PDB entry 1UM9 | X-ray diffraction, 2.20 A resolution | chains B and C of the 4 polymer chains in the assembly

== Chain B ==
Protein: 2-oxo acid dehydrogenase beta subunit
From: Thermus thermophilus
Notes: EC 1.2.4.4
UniProtKB: P84130 (P84130_THETH); residues 1-324 here = UniProt positions 1-324
Amino-acid sequence (324 residues; numbered 1 to 324; the number before each row is that of its first residue):
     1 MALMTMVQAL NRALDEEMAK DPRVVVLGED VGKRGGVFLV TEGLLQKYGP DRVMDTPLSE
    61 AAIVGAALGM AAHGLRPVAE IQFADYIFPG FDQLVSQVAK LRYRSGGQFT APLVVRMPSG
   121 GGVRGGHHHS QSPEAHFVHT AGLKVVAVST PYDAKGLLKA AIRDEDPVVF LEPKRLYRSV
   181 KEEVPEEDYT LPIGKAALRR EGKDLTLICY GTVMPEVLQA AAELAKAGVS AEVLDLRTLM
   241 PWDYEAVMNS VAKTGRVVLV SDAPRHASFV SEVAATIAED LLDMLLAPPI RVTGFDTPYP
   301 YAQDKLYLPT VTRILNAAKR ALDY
Not modelled in the structure: 1

== Chain C ==
Protein: 2-oxo acid dehydrogenase alpha subunit
From: Thermus thermophilus
Notes: EC 1.2.4.4
UniProtKB: P84129 (P84129_THETH); residues 1-367 here = UniProt positions 1-367
Amino-acid sequence (367 residues; numbered 1 to 367; the number before each row is that of its first residue):
     1 MVKETHRFET FTEEPIRLIG EEGEWLGDFP LDLEGEKLRR LYRDMLAARM LDERYTILIR
    61 TGKTSFIAPA AGHEAAQVAI AHAIRPGFDW VFPYYRDHGL ALALGIPLKE LLGQMLATKA
   121 DPNKGRQMPE HPGSKALNFF TVASPIASHV PPAAGAAISM KLLRTGQVAV CTFGDGATSE
   181 GDWYAGINFA AVQGAPAVFI AENNFYAISV DYRHQTHSPT IADKAHAFGI PGYLVDGMDV
   241 LASYYVVKEA VERARRGEGP SLVELRVYRY GPHSSADDDS RYRPKEEVAF WRKKDPIPRF
   301 RRFLEARGLW NEEWEEDVRE EIRAELERGL KEAEEAGPVP PEWMFEDVFA EKPWHLLRQE
   361 ALLKEEL
Not modelled in the structure: 1-6, 206-218, 279-291

== Interface between chain B and chain C ==
Contacting residue pairs - 51 pairs, chain B then chain C:
  Pro57(B) - Ser179(C)
  Leu58(B) - Gly176(C)
  Leu58(B) - Ser179(C)
  Leu58(B) - Glu180(C)
  Ser59(B) - Ser179(C)
  Ser59(B) - Glu180(C)
  Glu60(B) - Glu180(C)
  Tyr86(B) - Ser144(C)
  Tyr86(B) - Pro145(C)
  Arg124(B) - Ser65(C)
  Arg124(B) - Met128(C)
  Gly125(B) - Met128(C)
  His127(B) - Arg126(C)  hydrogen bond (side chain-backbone)
  His127(B) - Gln127(C)
  His128(B) - Ser144(C)
  His128(B) - Pro145(C)
  His129(B) - Met128(C)
  Arg265(B) - Gln359(C)
  His266(B) - His355(C)
  Phe295(B) - Met344(C)  hydrophobic
  Phe295(B) - Phe345(C)  hydrophobic
  Phe295(B) - Gln359(C)
  Asp296(B) - His355(C)
  Asp296(B) - Leu356(C)
  Asp296(B) - Gln359(C)  hydrogen bond
  Thr297(B) - Met344(C)
  Thr297(B) - Val348(C)
  Thr297(B) - Leu356(C)
  Tyr299(B) - Arg126(C)
  Pro300(B) - Arg126(C)
  Pro300(B) - Met344(C)  hydrophobic
  Tyr301(B) - Ser65(C)  hydrogen bond
  Tyr301(B) - Ala117(C)  hydrophobic
  Tyr301(B) - Gly125(C)
  Tyr301(B) - Arg126(C)  hydrogen bond (backbone-backbone)
  Tyr301(B) - Gln127(C)
  Tyr301(B) - Met128(C)  hydrophobic
  Tyr301(B) - Pro129(C)
  Ala302(B) - Gly125(C)  hydrogen bond (backbone-backbone)
  Ala302(B) - Val339(C)  hydrophobic
  Gln303(B) - Val339(C)
  Gln303(B) - Pro340(C)  hydrogen bond (side chain-backbone)
  Gln303(B) - Pro341(C)
  Gln303(B) - Trp343(C)
  Gln303(B) - Met344(C)
  Leu306(B) - Pro341(C)  hydrophobic
  Thr310(B) - Glu366(C)  hydrogen bond
  Thr312(B) - Glu366(C)
  Arg313(B) - Leu363(C)
  Arg313(B) - Glu366(C)  salt bridge
  Arg320(B) - Glu365(C)  salt bridge
Also at the interface, not in a pair above, chain B (29 interface residues in all): Pro89, Gly126, Pro298, Tyr307
Also at the interface, not in a pair above, chain C (27 interface residues in all): Leu362, Leu367

== Summary ==
29 residues of chain B face 27 of chain C across their interface; the contacts include 7 hydrogen bonds and 2
salt bridges. Among the polar pairs are Arg313(B)-Glu366(C), Arg320(B)-Glu365(C) and His127(B)-Arg126(C).
Chain B is 2-oxo acid dehydrogenase beta subunit and chain C is 2-oxo acid dehydrogenase alpha subunit, both
from Thermus thermophilus; the structure, branched-chain 2-oxo acid dehydrogenase (E1) from Thermus
thermophilus HB8 in apo-form, was determined by X-ray diffraction, deposited together with 1UMB, 1UMC and
1UMD.
